PDB entry 8DR7 | electron microscopy, 2.70 A resolution | chains B and G of the 11 polymer chains in the assembly

[Chain B]
Molecule: Replication factor C subunit 4
From: Saccharomyces cerevisiae
Reference sequence: P40339 (RFC4_YEAST); numbering as in UniProt (aligned over 1-323)
Sequence (323 residues; row label = number of the first residue in the row):
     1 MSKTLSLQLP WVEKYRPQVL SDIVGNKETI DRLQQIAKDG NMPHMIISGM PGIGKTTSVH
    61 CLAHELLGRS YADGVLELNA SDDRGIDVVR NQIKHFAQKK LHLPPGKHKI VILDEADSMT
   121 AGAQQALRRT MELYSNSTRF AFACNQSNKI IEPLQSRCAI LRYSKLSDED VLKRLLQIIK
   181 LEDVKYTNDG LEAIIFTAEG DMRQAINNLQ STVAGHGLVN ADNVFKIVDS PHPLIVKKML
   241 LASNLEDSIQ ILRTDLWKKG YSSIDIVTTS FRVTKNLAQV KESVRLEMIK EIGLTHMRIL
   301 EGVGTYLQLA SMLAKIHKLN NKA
Unresolved in the structure: 1-3, 322-323
Metal / ion sites: Mg2+ site 1: Thr56 (together with ATP-gamma-S); Mg2+ site 2: Glu132 (together with ATP-gamma-S)
Small-molecule neighbours:
  - ATP-gamma-S (AGS; phosphothiophosphoric acid-adenylate ester), molecule 1: Trp11, Val12, Tyr15, Arg16, Pro17, Asp22, Ile23, Val24, Met50, Pro51, Gly52, Ile53, Gly54, Lys55, Thr56, Thr57, Glu115, Asn145, Leu166, Arg174, Met202, Arg203
  - ATP-gamma-S (AGS), molecule 2: Arg128, Glu132, Pro153, Arg157

[Chain G]
Molecule: Proliferating cell nuclear antigen
From: Saccharomyces cerevisiae
Reference sequence: A0A6B7JGY6 (A0A6B7JGY6_YEASX); numbering as in UniProt (aligned over 1-258)
Sequence (277 residues; each row starts with the number of its first residue; numbers below 1 keep their minus sign (Met-18 is residue -18)):
   -18 MGSSHHHHHH SSGLVPRASM LEAKFEEASL FKRIIDGFKD CVQLVNFQCK EDGIIAQAVD
    42 DSRVLLVSLE IGVEAFQEYR CDHPVTLGMD LTSLSKILRC GNNTDTLTLI ADNTPDSIIL
   102 LFEDTKKDRI AEYSLKLMDI DADFLKIEEL QYDSTLSLPS SEFSKIVRDL SQLSDSINIM
   162 ITKETIKFVA DGDIGSGSVI IKPFVDMEHP ETSIKLEMDQ PVDLTFGAKY LLDIIKGSSL
   222 SDRVGIRLSS EAPALFQFDL KSGFLQFFLA PKFNDEE
Unresolved in the structure: -18 to -1, 256-258
Construct notes: expression tag (-18 to 0)

[Interface between chain B and chain G]
Residue-residue contacts - 13 pairs, chain B then chain G:
  His95(B) with Asp71(G); Met119(G)
  Gln98(B) with Met119(G); Asp120(G), hydrogen bond (backbone-backbone)
  Lys99(B) with Lys117(G); Leu118(G); Met119(G)
  Lys100(B) with Pro96(G), hydrogen bond (side chain-backbone); Asp97(G); Leu118(G), hydrogen bond (backbone-backbone); Met119(G); Asp120(G)
  His102(B) with Thr95(G)
Other interface residues (no listed pair), chain B (6 interface residues in all): Leu101
Other interface residues (no listed pair), chain G (9 interface residues in all): Ser74

[Summary]
6 residues of chain B and 9 residues of chain G are in contact; the contacts include 3 hydrogen bonds. Polar
contacts include Lys100(B)-Pro96(G), Gln98(B)-Asp120(G) and Lys100(B)-Leu118(G). Chain B binds ATP-gamma-S.
Chain B is Replication factor C subunit 4 and chain G is Proliferating cell nuclear antigen, both from
Saccharomyces cerevisiae; the structure, Open state of RFC:PCNA bound to a nicked dsDNA, was determined by
electron microscopy, deposited together with 8DQW, 8DQX, 8DQZ, 8DR0, 8DR1, 8DR3 and 3 further entries.
